Entry 6J6G (electron microscopy, 3.20 A resolution); this record covers chains A and B of the 41 polymer chains in the assembly.

Chain A:
Protein: Pre-mRNA-splicing factor 8
From: Saccharomyces cerevisiae (strain ATCC 204508 / S288c)
UniProt: P33334 (PRP8_YEAST); numbering as in UniProt (aligned over 1-2413)
Sequence (2413 residues; numbered 1 to 2413; the number before each row is that of its first residue):
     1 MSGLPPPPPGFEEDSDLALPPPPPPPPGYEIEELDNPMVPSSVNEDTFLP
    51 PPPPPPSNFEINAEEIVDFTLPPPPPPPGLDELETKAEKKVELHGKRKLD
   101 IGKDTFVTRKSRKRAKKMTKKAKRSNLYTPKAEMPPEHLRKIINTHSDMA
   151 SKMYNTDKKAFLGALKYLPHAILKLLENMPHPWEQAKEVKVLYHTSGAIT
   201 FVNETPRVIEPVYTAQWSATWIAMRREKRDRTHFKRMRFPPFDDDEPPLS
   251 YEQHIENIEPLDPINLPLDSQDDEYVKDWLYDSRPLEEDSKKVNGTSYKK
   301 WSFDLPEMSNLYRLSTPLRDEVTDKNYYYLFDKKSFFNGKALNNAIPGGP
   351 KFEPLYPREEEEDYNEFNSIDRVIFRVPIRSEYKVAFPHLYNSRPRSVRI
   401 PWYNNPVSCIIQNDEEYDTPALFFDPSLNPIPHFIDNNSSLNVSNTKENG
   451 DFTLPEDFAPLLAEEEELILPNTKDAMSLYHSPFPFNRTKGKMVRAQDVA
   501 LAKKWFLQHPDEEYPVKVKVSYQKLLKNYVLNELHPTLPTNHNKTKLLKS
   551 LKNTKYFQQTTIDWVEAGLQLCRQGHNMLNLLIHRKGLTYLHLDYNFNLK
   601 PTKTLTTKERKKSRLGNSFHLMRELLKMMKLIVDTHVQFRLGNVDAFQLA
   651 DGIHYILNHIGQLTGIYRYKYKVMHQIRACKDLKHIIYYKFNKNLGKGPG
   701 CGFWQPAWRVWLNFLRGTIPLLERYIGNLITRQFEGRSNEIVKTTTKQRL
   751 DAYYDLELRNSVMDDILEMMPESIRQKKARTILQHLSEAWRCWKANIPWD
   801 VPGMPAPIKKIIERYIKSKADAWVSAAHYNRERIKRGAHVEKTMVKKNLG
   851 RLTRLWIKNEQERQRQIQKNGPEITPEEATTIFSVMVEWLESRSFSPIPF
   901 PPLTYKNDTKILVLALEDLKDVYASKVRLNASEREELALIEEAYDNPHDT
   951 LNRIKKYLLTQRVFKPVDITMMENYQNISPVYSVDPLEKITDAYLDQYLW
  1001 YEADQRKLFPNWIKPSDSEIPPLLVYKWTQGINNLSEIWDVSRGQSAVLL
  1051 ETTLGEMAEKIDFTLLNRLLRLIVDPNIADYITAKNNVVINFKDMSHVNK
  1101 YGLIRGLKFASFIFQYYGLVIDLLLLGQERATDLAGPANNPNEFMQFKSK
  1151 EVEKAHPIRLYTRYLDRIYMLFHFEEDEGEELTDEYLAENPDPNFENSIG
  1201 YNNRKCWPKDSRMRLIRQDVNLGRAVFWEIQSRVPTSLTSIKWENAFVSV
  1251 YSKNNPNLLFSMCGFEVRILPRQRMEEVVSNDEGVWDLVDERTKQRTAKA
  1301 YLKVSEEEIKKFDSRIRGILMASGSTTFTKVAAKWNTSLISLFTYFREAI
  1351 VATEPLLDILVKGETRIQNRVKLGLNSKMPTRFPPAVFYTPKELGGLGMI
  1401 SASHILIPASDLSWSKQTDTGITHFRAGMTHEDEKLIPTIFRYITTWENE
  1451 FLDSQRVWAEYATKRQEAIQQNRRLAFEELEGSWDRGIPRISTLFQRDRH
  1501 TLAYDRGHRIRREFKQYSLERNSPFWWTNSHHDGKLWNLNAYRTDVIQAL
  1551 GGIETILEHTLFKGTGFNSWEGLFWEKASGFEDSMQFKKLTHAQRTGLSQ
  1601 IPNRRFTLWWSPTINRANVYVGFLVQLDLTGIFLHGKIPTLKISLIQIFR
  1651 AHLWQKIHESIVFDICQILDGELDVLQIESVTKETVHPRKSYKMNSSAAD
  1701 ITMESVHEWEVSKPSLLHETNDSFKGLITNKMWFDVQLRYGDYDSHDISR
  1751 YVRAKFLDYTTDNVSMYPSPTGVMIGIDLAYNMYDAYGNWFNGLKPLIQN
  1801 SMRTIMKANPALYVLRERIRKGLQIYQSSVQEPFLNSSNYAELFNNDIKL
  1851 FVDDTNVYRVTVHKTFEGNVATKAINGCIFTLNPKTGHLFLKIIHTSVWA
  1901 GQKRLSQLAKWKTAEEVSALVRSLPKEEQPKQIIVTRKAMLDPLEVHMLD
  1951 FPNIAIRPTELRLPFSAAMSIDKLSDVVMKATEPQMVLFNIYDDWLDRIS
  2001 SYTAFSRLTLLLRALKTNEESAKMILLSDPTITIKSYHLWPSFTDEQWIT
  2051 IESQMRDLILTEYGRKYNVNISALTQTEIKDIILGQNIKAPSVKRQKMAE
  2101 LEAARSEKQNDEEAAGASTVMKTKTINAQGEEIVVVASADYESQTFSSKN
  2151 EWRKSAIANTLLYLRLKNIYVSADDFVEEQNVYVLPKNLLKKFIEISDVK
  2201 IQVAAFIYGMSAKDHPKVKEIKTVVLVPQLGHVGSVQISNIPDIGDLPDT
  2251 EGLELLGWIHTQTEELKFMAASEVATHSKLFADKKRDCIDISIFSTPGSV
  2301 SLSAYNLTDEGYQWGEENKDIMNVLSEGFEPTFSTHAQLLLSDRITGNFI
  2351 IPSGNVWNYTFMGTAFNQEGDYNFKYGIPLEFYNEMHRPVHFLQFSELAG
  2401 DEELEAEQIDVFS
Not modelled in the structure: 1-126, 435-449, 1578-1598, 1830-1839, 2086-2413
Swiss-Prot annotation at these positions:
  - region: Met1585 to Leu1598 (Important for branch point selection)
  - mutagenesis: His1658 (H1658S: No effect on viability), Glu1684 (E1684Q: No effect on viability), His1687 (H1687S: No effect on viability), Asp1700 (D1700N: No effect on viability), Asp1735 (D1735N: No effect on viability), Asp1853 (D1853A: Alters protein folding. Severely impaired growth. Strongly reduced growth at 35 degrees Celsius; when associated with A-1854; D1853N: Reduced growth at 30 degrees Celsius ...), Asp1854 (D1854A: Reduced growth at 30 degrees Celsius. Strongly reduced growth at 16 degrees Celsius. Strongly reduced growth at 35 degrees Celsius; when associated with A-1853 ...), Thr1855 (T1855A: Reduced growth at 30 degrees Celsius. Strongly reduced growth at 16 degrees Celsius), Thr1936 (T1936A: Reduced growth at 30 degrees Celsius. Strongly reduced growth at 16 degrees Celsius), Arg1937 (R1937K: Severely impaired growth. Reduced growth at 30 degrees Celsius. Strongly reduced growth at 16 degrees Celsius)
Ligand contacts: inositol hexakisphosphate (IHP): Lys228, Arg236, Lys517, His659, Lys684, His685, Tyr688, Tyr689, Asn692, Lys697, Gly698

Chain B:
Molecule: ACT1 pre-mRNA
From: Saccharomyces cerevisiae S288c
Sequence (679 nucleotides; each row starts with the number of its first residue; numbers below 1 keep their minus sign (G-191 is residue -191)):
  -191 GAGAGAUUCCGUACACCAUCAGGGUACGAGCUAGCCCAUGGCGUACACCA
  -141 UCAGGGUACGACUAGUAGAUCUCGUACACCAUCAGGGUACGGAAUUCUCU
   -91 AGAGUGUCGACGGAUCCCCCUUUUAGAUUUUUCACGCUUACUGCUUUUUU
   -41 CUUCCCAAGAUCGAAAAUUUACUGAAUUAACAAUGGAUUCUGGUAUGUUC
     9 UAGCGCUUGCACCAUCCCAUUUAACUGUAAGAAGAAUUGCACGGUCCCAA
    59 UUGCUCGAGAGAUUUCUCUUUUACCUUUUUUUACUAUUUUUCACUCUCCC
   109 AUAACCUCCUAUAUUGACUGAUCUGUAAUAACCACGAUAUUAUUGGAAUA
   159 AAUAGGGGCUUGAAAUUUGGAAAAAAAAAAAAAACUGAAAUAUUUUCGUG
   209 AUAAGUGAUAGUGAUAUUCUUCUUUUAUUUGCUACUGUUACUAAGUCUCA
   259 UGUACUAACAUCGAUUGCUUCAUUCUUUUUGUUGCUAUAUUAUAUGUUUA
   309 GAGGUUGCUGCUUUGGUUAUUGAUAACGGUUCUGGUAUGUGUAAAGCCGG
   359 UUUUGCCGGUGACGACGCUCCUCGUGCUGUCUUCCCAUCUAUCGUCGGUA
   409 GACCAAGACACCAAGGUAUCAUGGUCGGUAUGGGUCAAAAAGACUCCUAC
   459 GUUGGUGAUGAAGCUCAAUCCAAGAGAGG
Not modelled in the structure: -191 to -13, 18-246, 277-487

Chain A / chain B interface:
Pairs across the interface (47; chain A residue first):
  Lys351(A) - A-9(B)  phosphate contact
  Lys351(A) - U-8(B)  phosphate contact
  Glu512(A) - A-10(B)  hydrogen bond to the base
  Val516(A) - U-8(B)  base contact
  Val520(A) - U-8(B)  sugar contact
  Val520(A) - G-7(B)  phosphate contact
  Gln523(A) - U-8(B)  hydrogen bond to the phosphate
  Thr607(A) - A3(B)  hydrogen bond to the phosphate
  Lys608(A) - U4(B)  salt bridge to the phosphate
  Lys608(A) - G5(B)  salt bridge to the phosphate
  Lys611(A) - A3(B)  hydrogen bond to the phosphate
  Lys611(A) - U4(B)  salt bridge to the phosphate
  Arg614(A) - U-1(B)  salt bridge to the phosphate
  Arg614(A) - G0(B)  salt bridge to the phosphate
  Tyr667(A) - U-4(B)  phosphate contact
  Tyr667(A) - U-3(B)  hydrogen bond to the phosphate
  Arg668(A) - U-3(B)  salt bridge to the phosphate
  Tyr669(A) - U-3(B)  sugar contact
  Tyr671(A) - A-5(B)  sugar contact
  Tyr671(A) - U-4(B)  stacking on the base
  Arg678(A) - G-6(B)  salt bridge to the phosphate
  Arg678(A) - A-5(B)  hydrogen bond to the base
  Ala924(A) - C270(B)  phosphate contact
  Ala924(A) - G271(B)  phosphate contact
  Ser925(A) - G271(B)  phosphate contact
  Val927(A) - C270(B)  phosphate contact
  Arg928(A) - U269(B)  hydrogen bond to the base
  Lys1330(A) - A268(B)  hydrogen bond to the phosphate
  Lys1330(A) - U269(B)  salt bridge to the phosphate
  Ser1377(A) - U-4(B)  hydrogen bond to the phosphate
  Lys1378(A) - G-6(B)  sugar contact
  Lys1378(A) - U-4(B)  hydrogen bond to the phosphate
  Met1379(A) - A-5(B)  phosphate contact
  Met1379(A) - U-4(B)  phosphate contact
  Pro1380(A) - G-6(B)  base contact
  Pro1380(A) - A-5(B)  base contact
  His1424(A) - A-9(B)  base contact
  Thr1430(A) - G-7(B)  base contact
  Lys1577(A) - A268(B)  hydrogen bond to the sugar
  Gln1600(A) - U269(B)  sugar contact
  Gln1600(A) - C270(B)  phosphate contact
  Tyr1620(A) - A-5(B)  stacking on the base
  Val1621(A) - A-5(B)  sugar contact
  Gly1636(A) - U-3(B)  phosphate contact
  Lys1637(A) - U-3(B)  hydrogen bond to the phosphate
  Lys1637(A) - C-2(B)  salt bridge to the phosphate
  Ala1651(A) - U256(B)  sugar contact
Other interface residues (no listed pair), chain A (41 interface residues in all): Lys519, Lys524, Arg610, Met674, Thr1327, Asn1376, Arg1382, Arg1497, Arg1650
Other interface residues (no listed pair), chain B (23 interface residues in all): G1, C257, U274, G275

In short:
Chain A and chain B form an interface of 41 and 23 residues respectively; the contacts include 12 hydrogen
bonds, 9 salt bridges and 2 aromatic stacking contacts. Polar pairs include Glu512(A)-A-10(B),
Arg678(A)-A-5(B) and Arg928(A)-U269(B). Chain A binds inositol hexakisphosphate.
Chain A is Pre-mRNA-splicing factor 8 (Saccharomyces cerevisiae (strain ATCC 204508 / S288c)) and chain B is
ACT1 pre-mRNA (Saccharomyces cerevisiae S288c); the structure, Cryo-EM structure of the yeast B*-a2 complex at
an average resolution of 3.2 angstrom, was determined by electron microscopy, deposited together with 6J6H,
6J6N and 6J6Q.
